Entry 6FQ5 (electron microscopy, 3.80 A resolution); this record covers chains A and I of the 10 polymer chains in the assembly.

== Chain A ==
Molecule: histone H3
Source organism: Xenopus laevis
Amino-acid sequence (98 residues; numbered 37 to 134; the number before each row is that of its first residue):
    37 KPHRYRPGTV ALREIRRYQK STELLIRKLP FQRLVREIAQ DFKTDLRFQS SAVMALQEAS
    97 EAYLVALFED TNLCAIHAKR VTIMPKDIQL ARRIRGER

== Chain I ==
Molecule: 147-nt DNA strand
Source organism: synthetic construct
Sequence (147 nucleotides; numbered -73 to 73; the number before each row is that of its first residue; numbers below 1 keep their minus sign (DA-73 is residue -73)):
   -73 ACAGGATGTA TATATCTGAC ACGTGCCTGG AGACTAGGGA GTAATCCCCT TGGCGGTTAA
   -13 AACGCGGGGG ACAGCGCGTA CGTGCGTTTA AGCGGTGCTA GAGCTGTCTA CGACCAATTG
    47 AGCGGCCTCG GCACCGGGAT TCTCCAG

== How chain A and chain I interact ==
Contacting residue pairs - 21 pairs, chain A then chain I:
  Lys37(A) - DA72(I)  salt bridge to the phosphate
  Arg40(A) - DG-8(I)  base contact
  Tyr41(A) - DC70(I)  sugar contact
  Arg42(A) - DG-5(I)  salt bridge to the phosphate
  Arg42(A) - DC70(I)  hydrogen bond to the phosphate
  Thr45(A) - DT69(I)  phosphate contact
  Thr45(A) - DC70(I)  hydrogen bond to the phosphate
  Arg63(A) - DA-14(I)  salt bridge to the phosphate
  Arg63(A) - DA-13(I)  phosphate contact
  Arg72(A) - DT-23(I)  salt bridge to the phosphate
  Arg83(A) - DT-23(I)  phosphate contact
  Phe84(A) - DT-24(I)  phosphate contact
  Phe84(A) - DT-23(I)  hydrogen bond to the phosphate
  Gln85(A) - DT-24(I)  phosphate contact
  Arg116(A) - DA-3(I)  phosphate contact
  Arg116(A) - DC-2(I)  salt bridge to the phosphate
  Val117(A) - DG-4(I)  sugar contact
  Val117(A) - DA-3(I)  hydrogen bond to the phosphate
  Thr118(A) - DG-4(I)  phosphate contact
  Thr118(A) - DA-3(I)  hydrogen bond to the phosphate
  Met120(A) - DC-2(I)  phosphate contact
Also at the interface, not in a pair above, chain A (16 interface residues in all): Ser86, Lys115
Also at the interface, not in a pair above, chain I (13 interface residues in all): DC71

== Summary ==
The interface between chain A and chain I involves 16 residues on one side and 13 on the other, with 5
hydrogen bonds and 5 salt bridges. Polar pairs include Arg42(A)-DC70(I), Thr45(A)-DC70(I) and
Phe84(A)-DT-23(I).
Here chain A is histone H3 (Xenopus laevis) and chain I is a 147-nt DNA strand (synthetic construct). Entry
6FQ5 (Class 1 : canonical nucleosome) was determined by electron microscopy together with 6FQ6 and 6FQ8 from
the same study.
